PDB entry 8W0I | electron microscopy, 3.50 A resolution | chains 4 and 6 of the 6 polymer chains in the assembly

[Chain 4]
Name: DNA replication licensing factor MCM4
Source organism: Homo sapiens
Notes: EC 3.6.4.12
UniProt: P33991 (MCM4_HUMAN); numbering as in UniProt (aligned over 1-863)
Amino-acid sequence (866 residues; each row starts with the number of its first residue; numbers below 1 keep their minus sign (Ser-2 is residue -2)):
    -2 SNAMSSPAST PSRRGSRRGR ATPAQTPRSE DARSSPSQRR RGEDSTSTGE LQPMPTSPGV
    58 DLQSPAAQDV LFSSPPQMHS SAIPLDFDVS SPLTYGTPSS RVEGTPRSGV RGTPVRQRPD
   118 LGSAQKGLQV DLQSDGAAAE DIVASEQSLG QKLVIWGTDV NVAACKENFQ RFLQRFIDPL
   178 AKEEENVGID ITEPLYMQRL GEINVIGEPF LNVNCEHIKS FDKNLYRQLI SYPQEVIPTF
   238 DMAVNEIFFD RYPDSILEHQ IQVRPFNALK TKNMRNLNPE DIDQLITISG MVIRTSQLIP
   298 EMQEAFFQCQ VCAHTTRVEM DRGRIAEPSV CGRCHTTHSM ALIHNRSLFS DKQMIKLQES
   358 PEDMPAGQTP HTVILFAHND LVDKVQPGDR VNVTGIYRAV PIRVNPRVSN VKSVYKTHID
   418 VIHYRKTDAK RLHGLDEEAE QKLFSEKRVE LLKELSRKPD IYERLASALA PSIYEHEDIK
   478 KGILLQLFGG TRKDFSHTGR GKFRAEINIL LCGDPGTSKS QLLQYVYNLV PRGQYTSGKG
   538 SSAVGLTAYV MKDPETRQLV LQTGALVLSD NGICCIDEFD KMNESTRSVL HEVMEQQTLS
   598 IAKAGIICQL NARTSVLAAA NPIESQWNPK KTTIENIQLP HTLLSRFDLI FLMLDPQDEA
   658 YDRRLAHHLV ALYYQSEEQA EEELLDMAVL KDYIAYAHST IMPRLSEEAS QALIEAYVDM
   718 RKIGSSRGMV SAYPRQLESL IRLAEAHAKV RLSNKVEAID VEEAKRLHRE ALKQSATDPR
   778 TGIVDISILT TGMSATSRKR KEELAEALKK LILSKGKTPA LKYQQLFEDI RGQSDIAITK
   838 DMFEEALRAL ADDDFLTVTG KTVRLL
Unresolved in the structure: -2 to 150, 176-190, 425-438, 551-553, 672-681, 724-726, 776-863
Construct notes: expression tag (-2 to 0); variant Met650 (Leu in P33991)
Metal / ion sites: Zn2+: Cys306, Cys309, Cys328, Cys331; Mg2+: Ser517 (together with ATP)
Residues lining bound ligands:
  - ATP (adenosine-5'-triphosphate), molecule 1: Ser469, Ile470, Tyr471, His473, Asp511, Pro512, Gly513, Thr514, Ser515, Lys516, Ser517, Gln518, Glu575, Asn618, Tyr658, Leu662, Leu666
  - ATP, molecule 2: Arg497, Glu592, Arg643, Pro731, Arg732, Glu735
UniProt features mapped onto this chain:
  - motif: Ser642 to Asp645 (Arginine finger)
  - binding site (ATP): Tyr471, Arg497, Lys516, Ser517, Asn618, Arg643, Arg732, Glu735
  - modified residue: Ser2 (N-acetylserine), Ser6 (Phosphoserine), Thr7 (Phosphothreonine), Thr19 (Phosphothreonine), Ser26 (Phosphoserine), Ser31 (Phosphoserine), Ser32 (Phosphoserine), Ser34 (Phosphoserine), Thr102 (Phosphothreonine), Ser105 (Phosphoserine), Thr110 (Phosphothreonine), Ser120 (Phosphoserine), Ser131 (Phosphoserine), Ser142 (Phosphoserine), Ser145 (Phosphoserine), Lys220 (N6-acetyllysine), Lys450 (N6-acetyllysine), Lys858 (N6-acetyllysine)
  - cross-link (Glycyl lysine isopeptide (Lys-Gly)): Lys439 (interchain with G-Cter in SUMO2), Lys798 (interchain with G-Cter in SUMO2)

[Chain 6]
Name: DNA replication licensing factor MCM6
Source organism: Homo sapiens
Notes: EC 3.6.4.12
UniProt: Q14566 (MCM6_HUMAN); numbering as in UniProt (aligned over 1-821)
Amino-acid sequence (821 residues; each row starts with the number of its first residue):
     1 MDLAAAAEPG AGSQHLEVRD EVAEKCQKLF LDFLEEFQSS DGEIKYLQLA EELIRPERNT
    61 LVVSFVDLEQ FNQQLSTTIQ EEFYRVYPYL CRALKTFVKD RKEIPLAKDF YVAFQDLPTR
   121 HKIRELTSSR IGLLTRISGQ VVRTHPVHPE LVSGTFLCLD CQTVIRDVEQ QFKYTQPNIC
   181 RNPVCANRRR FLLDTNKSRF VDFQKVRIQE TQAELPRGSI PRSLEVILRA EAVESAQAGD
   241 KCDFTGTLIV VPDVSKLSTP GARAETNSRV SGVDGYETEG IRGLRALGVR DLSYRLVFLA
   301 CCVAPTNPRF GGKELRDEEQ TAESIKNQMT VKEWEKVFEM SQDKNLYHNL CTSLFPTIHG
   361 NDEVKRGVLL MLFGGVPKTT GEGTSLRGDI NVCIVGDPST AKSQFLKHVE EFSPRAVYTS
   421 GKASSAAGLT AAVVRDEESH EFVIEAGALM LADNGVCCID EFDKMDVRDQ VAIHEAMEQQ
   481 TISITKAGVK ATLNARTSIL AAANPISGHY DRSKSLKQNI NLSAPIMSRF DLFFILVDEC
   541 NEVTDYAIAR RIVDLHSRIE ESIDRVYSLD DIRRYLLFAR QFKPKISKES EDFIVEQYKH
   601 LRQRDGSGVT KSSWRITVRQ LESMIRLSEA MARMHCCDEV QPKHVKEAFR LLNKSIIRVE
   661 TPDVNLDQEE EIQMEVDEGA GGINGHADSP APVNGINGYN EDINQESAPK ASLRLGFSEY
   721 CRISNLIVLH LRKVEEEEDE SALKRSELVN WYLKEIESEI DSEEELINKK RIIEKVIHRL
   781 THYDHVLIEL TQAGLKGSTE GSESYEEDPY LVVNPNYLLE D
Unresolved in the structure: 1-16, 255-291, 308-320, 607-610, 662-821
Metal / ion sites: Zn2+: Cys158, Cys161, Cys180, Cys185; Mg2+: Ser403 (together with ATP)
Residues lining bound ligands:
  - ATP (adenosine-5'-triphosphate): Thr357, Ile358, His359, Asn361, Asp397, Pro398, Ser399, Thr400, Ala401, Lys402, Ser403, Gln404, Asn504, Ile548, Ile552
  - ATP: Glu478, Ser528, Arg529, Val618, Arg619, Glu622
UniProt features mapped onto this chain:
  - motif: Ser528 to Asp531 (Arginine finger)
  - binding site (ATP): His359, Ser399, Thr400, Ala401, Lys402, Ser403, Asn504
  - binding site (ADP): Arg619, Glu622
  - modified residue: Met1 (N-acetylmethionine), Ser13 (Phosphoserine), Ser219 (Phosphoserine), Ser271 (Phosphoserine), Thr278 (Phosphothreonine), Lys643 (N6-acetyllysine), Ser689 (Phosphoserine), Ser762 (Phosphoserine), Thr791 (Phosphothreonine)

[Chain 4 / chain 6 interface]
Pairs across the interface (100; chain 4 residue first):
  Leu295(4) with Leu296(6), hydrophobic
  Pro297(4) with Ser128(6); Tyr294(6); Leu296(6)
  Gln307(4) with Asn178(6)
  Val308(4) with Glu17(6); Arg181(6)
  Cys309(4) with Glu17(6), hydrogen bond (backbone-backbone); Val18(6), hydrogen bond (backbone-backbone)
  Ala310(4) with Val18(6)
  His311(4) with Val18(6)
  Arg321(4) with Leu292(6)
  Arg330(4) with Glu17(6); Val18(6)
  Thr334(4) with Ile179(6)
  His335(4) with Ile179(6); Arg188(6), hydrogen bond
  Ser336(4) with Asn178(6)
  Leu339(4) with Gln171(6), hydrogen bond (backbone-side chain); Tyr294(6)
  Ile340(4) with Gln171(6)
  His341(4) with Gln171(6), hydrogen bond; Val250(6); Pro252(6); Tyr294(6), hydrogen bond
  Asn342(4) with Tyr84(6), hydrogen bond; Ile249(6); Val250(6)
  Arg343(4) with Arg85(6)
  Phe346(4) with Ser128(6); Ile131(6), hydrophobic; Val250(6), hydrophobic
  Ser347(4) with Ser128(6)
  Asp348(4) with Thr127(6); Ser128(6), hydrogen bond
  Asp380(4) with Arg222(6), salt bridge
  Lys490(4) with His556(6), hydrogen bond (side chain-backbone); Ile559(6)
  Asp491(4) with Ile559(6); Glu560(6)
  Phe492(4) with Leu555(6), hydrophobic; His556(6)
  His494(4) with Glu560(6); Ile563(6); Arg565(6), hydrogen bond (backbone-side chain)
  Thr495(4) with Pro356(6); His408(6); Leu555(6); Ile559(6); Ile563(6); Arg565(6), hydrogen bond (backbone-side chain)
  Gly496(4) with His408(6), hydrogen bond (backbone-side chain); Arg565(6)
  Arg497(4) with Thr357(6); Gln404(6), hydrogen bond (backbone-side chain); His408(6); Leu555(6)
  Phe500(4) with His556(6)
  Val547(4) with Glu437(6)
  Leu556(4) with Glu437(6); Glu438(6)
  Ser585(4) with Lys422(6)
  His588(4) with Lys422(6), hydrogen bond; Glu461(6)
  Gln593(4) with Lys407(6); Tyr418(6)
  Ala599(4) with Ser425(6)
  Lys600(4) with Ile220(6)
  Ala601(4) with Arg143(6), hydrogen bond (backbone-side chain); Glu445(6)
  Gly602(4) with Val142(6); Arg143(6); Glu445(6)
  Ile603(4) with Val142(6); Gln209(6); Pro221(6); Ser223(6)
  Cys605(4) with Ile220(6), hydrophobic
  Leu607(4) with Ile220(6), hydrophobic
  Asn608(4) with Gly218(6)
  Arg701(4) with Ser557(6), hydrogen bond (side chain-backbone); Ile559(6)
  Leu702(4) with His556(6); Ser557(6)
  Ser707(4) with Val553(6); Ser557(6), hydrogen bond
  Gln708(4) with Arg550(6), hydrogen bond
  Ile711(4) with Tyr546(6), hydrophobic; Arg550(6); Val553(6), hydrophobic
  Val715(4) with Glu542(6)
  Arg718(4) with Asp538(6), salt bridge; Asp545(6), salt bridge
  Tyr730(4) with Ser399(6); His509(6)
  Pro731(4) with Ser399(6)
  Arg732(4) with Ser399(6)
  Leu734(4) with Ala549(6), hydrophobic; Ile552(6), hydrophobic
  Ile738(4) with His556(6)
Also at the interface, not in a pair above, chain 4 (69 interface residues in all): Gln294, Met299, Ala338, Gln383, Pro384, Gly498, Arg584, Glu592, Ile604, Thr639, Arg643, Leu710, Tyr714, Lys719, Ala729
Also at the interface, not in a pair above, chain 6 (63 interface residues in all): Arg124, Leu126, Pro398, Thr400, Ser403, Glu411, Lys464, Glu561

[In short]
69 residues of chain 4 and 63 residues of chain 6 are in contact, with 18 hydrogen bonds and 3 salt bridges.
Among the polar pairs are Asp380(4)-Arg222(6), Arg718(4)-Asp538(6) and Arg718(4)-Asp545(6). One ATP molecule
is bound between chain 4 and chain 6.
Chain 4 is DNA replication licensing factor MCM4 and chain 6 is DNA replication licensing factor MCM6, both
from Homo sapiens; the structure, Cryo-EM structure of the human MCM2-7 heterohexamer, was determined by
electron microscopy, deposited together with 8W0E, 8W0F, 8W0G and 9CAQ.
